Entry 5W65 (electron microscopy, 4.30 A resolution (low resolution: residue-level contacts below are approximate; hydrogen-bond / salt-bridge calls are withheld)); this record covers chains O and Q of the 20 polymer chains in the assembly.

Chain O:
Name: RNA polymerase I-specific transcription initiation factor RRN6
Source organism: Saccharomyces cerevisiae (strain ATCC 204508 / S288c)
Reference sequence: P32786 (RRN6_YEAST); the author numbering skips numbers that UniProt does not, so the offset changes along the chain: -115 to 28 = UniProt 1-144; 41-67 = UniProt 145-171; 172-894 = UniProt 172-894
Chain sequence (894 residues; row label = number of the first residue in the row; note: 116 numbers in that range are skipped by the numbering (no residue carries them; nothing is unmodelled there); numbers below 1 keep their minus sign (Met-115 is residue -115); X marks 53 residues of unknown identity (built as UNK)):
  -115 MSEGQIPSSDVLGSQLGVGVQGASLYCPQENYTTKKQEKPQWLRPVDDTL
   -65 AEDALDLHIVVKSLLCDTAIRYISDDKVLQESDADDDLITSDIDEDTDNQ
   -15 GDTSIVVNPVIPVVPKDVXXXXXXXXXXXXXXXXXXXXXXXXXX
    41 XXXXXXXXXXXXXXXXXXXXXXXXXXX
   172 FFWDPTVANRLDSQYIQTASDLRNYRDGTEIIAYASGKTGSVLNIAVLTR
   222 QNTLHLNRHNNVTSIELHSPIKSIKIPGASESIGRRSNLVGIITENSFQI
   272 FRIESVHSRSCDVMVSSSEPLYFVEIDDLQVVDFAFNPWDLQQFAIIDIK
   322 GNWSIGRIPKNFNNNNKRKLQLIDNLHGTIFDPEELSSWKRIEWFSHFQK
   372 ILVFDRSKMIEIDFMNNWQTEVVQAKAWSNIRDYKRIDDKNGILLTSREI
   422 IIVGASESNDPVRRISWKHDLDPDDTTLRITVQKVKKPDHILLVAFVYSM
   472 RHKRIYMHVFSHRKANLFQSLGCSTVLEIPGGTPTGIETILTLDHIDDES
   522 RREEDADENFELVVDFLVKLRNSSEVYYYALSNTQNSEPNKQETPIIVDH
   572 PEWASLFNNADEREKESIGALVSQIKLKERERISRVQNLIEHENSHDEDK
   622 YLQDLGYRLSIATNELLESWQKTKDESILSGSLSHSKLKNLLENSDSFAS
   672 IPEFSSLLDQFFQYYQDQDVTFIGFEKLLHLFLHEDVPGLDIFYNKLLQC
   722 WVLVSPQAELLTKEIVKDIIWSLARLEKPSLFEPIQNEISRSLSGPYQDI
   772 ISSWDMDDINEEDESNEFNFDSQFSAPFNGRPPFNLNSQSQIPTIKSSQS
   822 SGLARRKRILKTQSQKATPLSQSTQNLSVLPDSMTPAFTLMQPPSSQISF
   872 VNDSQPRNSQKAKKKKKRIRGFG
Not modelled in the structure: -115 to 2, 515-528, 559-566, 781-894
Glycans and other covalent adducts: covalent link Ile203-Leu219, Arg221-Leu227, Phe696-Leu711, His701-Leu704; covalent link Ile203-Arg229; covalent link Asn308-Trp365; covalent link Gln314-Ile329; covalent link Ser616-Asp620

Chain Q:
Name: RNA polymerase I-specific transcription initiation factor RRN11
Source organism: Saccharomyces cerevisiae (strain ATCC 204508 / S288c)
Reference sequence: Q04712 (RRN11_YEAST); numbering as in UniProt (aligned over 1-507)
Chain sequence (507 residues; row label = number of the first residue in the row):
     1 MFEVPITLTNRKFAQRRKLKYQYINYISRRFDRISKKSTTTDSLPTPENS
    51 AAENNDEEEGQNSEAGTYRRSVLQQKKRRRERHWRSVVGEIYSTTESETD
   101 SQEEETEEGGEHDTGIDKEDSDEERKFWKKYEKPEKSFEIWRTVSSQNKQ
   151 PINKQKMTYHNFKKIEKIPLRKMEIPLLHCTKENKLYFQSISRGLEPLKT
   201 STSEVRNYRTRHIVTLTDLLHLNVSRHNWSLAYKIFATLIRIPGVQIKSL
   251 WGIGVEILDNLSNSSSGLDFLQWMCQIYSSKSRFVQNINYRSIVPPFQTG
   301 SRTHTAKFAITYLWSSLINCQKSMEPSSNIIDKPFDTENDLLQELIDKIS
   351 EWVLTPPFMEDAEVWFIYASCHLLKADTLSRQFVNDNKNNDLIGLDRDIK
   401 INQVIKHIHYVRTFLKICLDKGGFAVPSRLIENQLKSFESRLYGEAQDIQ
   451 ERDVANVYDSIDNSSVENSFGDVYETNAEFLDTQLMDLSPEDNGLDEMHY
   501 SDEDSSE
Not modelled in the structure: 37-120, 327-336, 444-507
Glycans and other covalent adducts: covalent link Pro5-Gln246, Ile247-Gln298; covalent link Phe13-Ser201; covalent link Arg17-Arg291; covalent link Val245-Leu250, Ile393-Leu395

Chain O / chain Q interface:
Pairs across the interface (116):
  Phe172(O) with Leu186(Q)
  Phe173(O) with Leu198(Q)
  Trp174(O) with Glu196(Q); Pro197(Q); Leu198(Q); Lys199(Q)
  Asp175(O) with Ser190(Q); Leu195(Q); Glu196(Q); Pro197(Q); Leu198(Q)
  Pro176(O) with Leu195(Q); Glu196(Q); Pro197(Q); Leu198(Q)
  Asp298(O) with Met157(Q); Thr158(Q), covalent bond; Tyr159(Q); His160(Q)
  Asp299(O) with Tyr159(Q)
  Gly322(O) with Gln155(Q); Met157(Q)
  Asn323(O) with Gln155(Q); Met157(Q)
  Asp345(O) with Ile152(Q)
  Asn346(O) with Gln155(Q)
  Leu347(O) with Pro151(Q); Ile152(Q); Asn153(Q); Lys154(Q); Gln155(Q)
  His348(O) with Asn153(Q)
  Gly349(O) with Asn153(Q)
  Thr350(O) with Asn153(Q); Lys156(Q); Met157(Q)
  Ile351(O) with Phe31(Q); Met157(Q)
  Phe352(O) with Phe31(Q)
  Asp353(O) with Ile24(Q); Ile27(Q); Ser28(Q); Phe31(Q); Asp32(Q); Lys130(Q)
  Pro354(O) with Ile24(Q); Ser28(Q); Tyr131(Q)
  Glu355(O) with Tyr131(Q)
  Glu356(O) with Lys20(Q); Ile24(Q); Tyr131(Q)
  Leu357(O) with Lys20(Q); Ile24(Q); Ile191(Q); Glu196(Q)
  Ser358(O) with Gly194(Q); Glu196(Q)
  Ser359(O) with Gly194(Q)
  Trp360(O) with Glu196(Q)
  Arg377(O) with Lys20(Q); Glu196(Q)
  Glu382(O) with Val144(Q)
  Asn388(O) with Asn148(Q)
  Trp389(O) with Ser146(Q); Gln147(Q); Asn148(Q); Lys149(Q); Pro151(Q)
  Gln390(O) with Asn148(Q); Pro151(Q)
  Thr391(O) with Val144(Q)
  Val393(O) with Val144(Q)
  Val394(O) with Glu139(Q); Ile140(Q); Trp141(Q)
  Gln395(O) with Ile140(Q)
  Ala396(O) with Ile140(Q)
  Lys397(O) with Trp128(Q); Tyr131(Q)
  Ala398(O) with Trp128(Q); Pro134(Q)
  Trp399(O) with Pro134(Q); Ile293(Q); Val294(Q), covalent bond; Pro295(Q)
  Ser400(O) with Glu139(Q)
  Ser418(O) with Glu139(Q)
  Glu420(O) with Glu3(Q); Phe138(Q)
  Ile421(O) with Phe138(Q); Glu139(Q)
  Ile423(O) with Trp141(Q)
  Val433(O) with Val144(Q); Ser145(Q)
  Arg434(O) with Trp141(Q); Thr143(Q); Val144(Q)
  Ile436(O) with Trp141(Q)
  Asp441(O) with Phe297(Q)
  Asp443(O) with Phe2(Q); Glu3(Q); His221(Q)
  Pro444(O) with Met1(Q)
  Thr447(O) with Pro197(Q)
  Arg472(O) with Leu198(Q); Lys199(Q); Thr200(Q); Ser203(Q)
  His473(O) with Met1(Q)
  Arg475(O) with Met1(Q); Leu222(Q)
  Cys494(O) with Ser225(Q)
  Ser495(O) with Ser225(Q)
  Thr496(O) with Leu222(Q); Ser225(Q)
Interface residues without a listed pair, chain O (63 interface residues in all): Thr177, Leu416, Glu428, Asn430, Asp445, Tyr477, Arg542
Interface residues without a listed pair, chain Q (78 interface residues in all): Arg29, Phe127, Lys133, Arg142, Gln150, Phe162, Arg226, Gly252, Ile253, Val255, Glu256, Tyr290, Thr311, Trp314, Gln321, Glu325, Glu363, Phe366, Ser370, Asp377, Phe424, Ala425, Val426, Pro427, Gln434, Arg441

Summary:
The interface between chain O and chain Q involves 63 residues on one side and 78 on the other; the contacts
include 2 covalent bonds.
Here chain O is RNA polymerase I-specific transcription initiation factor RRN6 and chain Q is RNA polymerase
I-specific transcription initiation factor RRN11, both from Saccharomyces cerevisiae (strain ATCC 204508 /
S288c). Entry 5W65 (RNA polymerase I Initial Transcribing Complex State 2) was determined by electron
microscopy together with 5W5Y, 5W64 and 5W66 from the same study.
